8DPU - chains C and D of the 6 polymer chains in the assembly; structure by X-ray diffraction, 3.78 A resolution.

[Chain C]
Protein: Interleukin-11 receptor subunit alpha
Organism: Homo sapiens
UniProt: Q14626 (I11RA_HUMAN); residues 1-341 here correspond to UniProt positions 23-363 (UniProt number = residue number + 22)
Sequence (348 residues; row label = number of the first residue in the row):
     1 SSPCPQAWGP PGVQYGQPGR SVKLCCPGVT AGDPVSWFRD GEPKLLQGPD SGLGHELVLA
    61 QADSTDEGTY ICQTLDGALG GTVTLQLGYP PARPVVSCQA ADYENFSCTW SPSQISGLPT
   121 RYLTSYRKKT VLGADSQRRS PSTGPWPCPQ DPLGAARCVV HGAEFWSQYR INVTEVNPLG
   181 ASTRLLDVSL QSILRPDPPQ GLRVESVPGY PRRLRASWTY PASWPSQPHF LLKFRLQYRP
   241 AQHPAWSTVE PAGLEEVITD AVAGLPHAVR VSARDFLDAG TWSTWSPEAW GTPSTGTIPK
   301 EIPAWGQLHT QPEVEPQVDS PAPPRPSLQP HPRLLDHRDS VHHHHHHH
Disordered / not traced: 1-2, 132-140, 295-348
Differences from the reference sequence: engineered mutation Ser-226 (Cys248 in Q14626); expression tag (342-348)
Disulfides: Cys-4/Cys-25, Cys-26/Cys-72, Cys-98/Cys-108, Cys-148/Cys-158
Covalently attached groups: N-acetylglucosamine (NAG) linked to Asn-105, Asn-172
Reported in the primary citation:
  - post-translational modification sites: Asn-105, Asn-172

[Chain D]
Protein: Interleukin-6 receptor subunit beta
Organism: Homo sapiens
UniProt: P40189 (IL6RB_HUMAN); residues 0-302 here correspond to UniProt positions 22-324 (UniProt number = residue number + 22)
Sequence (303 residues; row label = number of the first residue in the row; numbering starts at 0):
     0 GELLDPCGYI SPESPVVQLH SNFTAVCVLK EKCMDYFHVN ANYIVWKTNH FTIPKEQYTI
    60 INRTASSVTF TDIASLNIQL TCNILTFGQL EQNVYGITII SGLPPEKPKN LSCIVNEGKK
   120 MRCEWDGGRE THLETNFTLK SEWATHKFAD CKAKRDTPTS CTVDYSTVYF VNIEVWVEAE
   180 NALGKVTSDH INFDPVYKVK PNPPHNLSVI NSEELSSILK LTWTNPSIKS VIILKYNIQY
   240 RTKDASTWSQ IPPEDTASTR SSFTVQDLKP FTEYVFRIRC MKEDGKGYWS DWSEEASGIT
   300 YED
Disordered / not traced: 0-3, 302
Disulfides: Cys-6/Cys-32, Cys-26/Cys-81, Cys-112/Cys-122, Cys-150/Cys-160
Covalently attached groups: N-acetylglucosamine (NAG) linked to Asn-21, Asn-61, Asn-135
Reported in the primary citation:
  - post-translational modification sites: Asn-21, Asn-61, Asn-135

[Chain C / chain D interface]
Pairs across the interface - 8 pairs, chain C then chain D:
  Arg-93(C) / Gly-87(D)  hydrogen bond (side chain-backbone)
  Arg-93(C) / Gln-88(D)
  Arg-170(C) / Phe-86(D)
  Arg-170(C) / Leu-89(D)
  Thr-183(C) / Gln-88(D)  hydrogen bond (backbone-side chain)
  Arg-184(C) / Gln-88(D)
  Leu-185(C) / Phe-86(D)  hydrophobic
  Leu-185(C) / Gln-88(D)
Also at the interface, not in a pair above, chain C (6 interface residues in all): Lys-129

[In short]
6 residues of chain C face 4 of chain D across their interface, with 2 hydrogen bonds. Polar contacts include
Arg-93(C)/Gly-87(D) and Thr-183(C)/Gln-88(D). Covalently linked N-acetylglucosamine: at Asn-105(C) and
Asn-172(C). N-acetylglucosamine is covalently linked to Asn-21(D), Asn-61(D) and Asn-135(D). The paper reports
modification sites Asn-105(C), Asn-172(C) and Asn-21(D) among others.
Here chain C is Interleukin-11 receptor subunit alpha and chain D is Interleukin-6 receptor subunit beta, both
from Homo sapiens. Entry 8DPU (The crystal structure of the IL-11 signalling complex) was determined by X-ray
diffraction together with 8DPS, 8DPT, 8DPV and 8DPW from the same study.
